6M6H - chains H and I of the 20 polymer chains in the assembly; structure by electron microscopy, 4.50 A resolution (low resolution: residue-level contacts below are approximate; hydrogen-bond / salt-bridge calls are withheld).

== Chain H (and I) ==
Protein: Capsid vertex component 2
From: Human herpesvirus 2
Notes: chain I of this document is another copy of the same molecule, construct and numbering; everything in this record applies to it too
UniProtKB: P89448 (CVC2_HHV2H); residues 1-585 here = UniProt positions 1-585
Amino-acid sequence (585 residues; each row starts with the number of its first residue):
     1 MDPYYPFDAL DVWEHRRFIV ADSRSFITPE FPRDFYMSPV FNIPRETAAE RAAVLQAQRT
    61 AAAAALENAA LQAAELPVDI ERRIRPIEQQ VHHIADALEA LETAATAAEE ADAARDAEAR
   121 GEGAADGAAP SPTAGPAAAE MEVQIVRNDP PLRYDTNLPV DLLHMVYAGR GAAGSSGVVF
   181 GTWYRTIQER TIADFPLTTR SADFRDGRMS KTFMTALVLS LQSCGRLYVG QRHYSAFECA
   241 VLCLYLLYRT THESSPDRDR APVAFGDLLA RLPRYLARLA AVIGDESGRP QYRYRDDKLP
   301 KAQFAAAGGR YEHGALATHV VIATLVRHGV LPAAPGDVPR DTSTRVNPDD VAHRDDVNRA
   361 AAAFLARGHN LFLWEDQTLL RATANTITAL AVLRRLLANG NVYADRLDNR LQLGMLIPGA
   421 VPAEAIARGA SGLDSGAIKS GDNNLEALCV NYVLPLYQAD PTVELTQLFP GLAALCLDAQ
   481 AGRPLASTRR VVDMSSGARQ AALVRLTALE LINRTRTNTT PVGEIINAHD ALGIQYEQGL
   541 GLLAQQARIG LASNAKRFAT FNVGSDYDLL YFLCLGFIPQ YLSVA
Unresolved in the structure: 95-585 (chain I: 1-12, 93-585)
Construct notes: conflict Tyr-36 (Trp in P89448), Ser-38 (Leu in P89448), Thr-106 (Ala in P89448), Leu-540 (Pro in P89448), Ala-555 (Thr in P89448)

== How chain H and chain I interact ==
Contacting residue pairs (34):
  Pro-3(H) / Phe-26(I)
  Pro-3(H) / Ile-27(I)
  Tyr-4(H) / Arg-24(I)
  Tyr-4(H) / Ser-25(I)
  Tyr-4(H) / Phe-26(I)
  Pro-6(H) / Asp-22(I)
  Pro-6(H) / Arg-24(I)
  Pro-6(H) / Ser-25(I)
  Phe-7(H) / Asp-22(I)
  Asp-8(H) / Ile-19(I)
  Ala-9(H) / Arg-17(I)
  Ala-9(H) / Phe-18(I)
  Leu-10(H) / Phe-18(I)
  Leu-10(H) / Val-20(I)
  Asp-11(H) / Arg-17(I)
  Val-12(H) / Phe-18(I)
  Glu-14(H) / Glu-14(I)
  Glu-14(H) / Arg-16(I)
  His-15(H) / Trp-13(I)
  Arg-16(H) / Trp-13(I)
  Ala-48(H) / Ala-48(I)
  Ala-48(H) / Ala-49(I)
  Ala-48(H) / Ala-52(I)
  Ala-49(H) / Ala-48(I)
  Ala-52(H) / Leu-55(I)
  Leu-55(H) / Ala-52(I)
  Leu-55(H) / Leu-55(I)
  Leu-55(H) / Gln-56(I)
  Leu-55(H) / Arg-59(I)
  Gln-56(H) / Leu-55(I)
  Gln-58(H) / Arg-59(I)
  Arg-59(H) / Leu-55(I)
  Arg-59(H) / Gln-58(I)
  Leu-76(H) / Leu-76(I)
Also at the interface, not in a pair above, chain H (23 interface residues in all): Tyr-5, Arg-51, Leu-66
Also at the interface, not in a pair above, chain I (21 interface residues in all): Leu-66

== Summary ==
23 residues of chain H face 21 of chain I across their interface.
Chain H and chain I are both Capsid vertex component 2 (Human herpesvirus 2); the structure, Structure of HSV2
C-capsid portal vertex, was determined by electron microscopy (same publication as 6M6G and 6M6I).
